6N57 - chains J and L of the 7 polymer chains in the assembly; structure by electron microscopy, 3.70 A resolution.

== Chain J ==
Molecule: DNA-directed RNA polymerase subunit beta'
Source organism: Escherichia coli
Notes: EC 2.7.7.6
Reference sequence: P0A8T7 (RPOC_ECOLI); numbering as in UniProt (aligned over 2-1407)
Amino-acid sequence (1430 residues; each row starts with the number of its first residue):
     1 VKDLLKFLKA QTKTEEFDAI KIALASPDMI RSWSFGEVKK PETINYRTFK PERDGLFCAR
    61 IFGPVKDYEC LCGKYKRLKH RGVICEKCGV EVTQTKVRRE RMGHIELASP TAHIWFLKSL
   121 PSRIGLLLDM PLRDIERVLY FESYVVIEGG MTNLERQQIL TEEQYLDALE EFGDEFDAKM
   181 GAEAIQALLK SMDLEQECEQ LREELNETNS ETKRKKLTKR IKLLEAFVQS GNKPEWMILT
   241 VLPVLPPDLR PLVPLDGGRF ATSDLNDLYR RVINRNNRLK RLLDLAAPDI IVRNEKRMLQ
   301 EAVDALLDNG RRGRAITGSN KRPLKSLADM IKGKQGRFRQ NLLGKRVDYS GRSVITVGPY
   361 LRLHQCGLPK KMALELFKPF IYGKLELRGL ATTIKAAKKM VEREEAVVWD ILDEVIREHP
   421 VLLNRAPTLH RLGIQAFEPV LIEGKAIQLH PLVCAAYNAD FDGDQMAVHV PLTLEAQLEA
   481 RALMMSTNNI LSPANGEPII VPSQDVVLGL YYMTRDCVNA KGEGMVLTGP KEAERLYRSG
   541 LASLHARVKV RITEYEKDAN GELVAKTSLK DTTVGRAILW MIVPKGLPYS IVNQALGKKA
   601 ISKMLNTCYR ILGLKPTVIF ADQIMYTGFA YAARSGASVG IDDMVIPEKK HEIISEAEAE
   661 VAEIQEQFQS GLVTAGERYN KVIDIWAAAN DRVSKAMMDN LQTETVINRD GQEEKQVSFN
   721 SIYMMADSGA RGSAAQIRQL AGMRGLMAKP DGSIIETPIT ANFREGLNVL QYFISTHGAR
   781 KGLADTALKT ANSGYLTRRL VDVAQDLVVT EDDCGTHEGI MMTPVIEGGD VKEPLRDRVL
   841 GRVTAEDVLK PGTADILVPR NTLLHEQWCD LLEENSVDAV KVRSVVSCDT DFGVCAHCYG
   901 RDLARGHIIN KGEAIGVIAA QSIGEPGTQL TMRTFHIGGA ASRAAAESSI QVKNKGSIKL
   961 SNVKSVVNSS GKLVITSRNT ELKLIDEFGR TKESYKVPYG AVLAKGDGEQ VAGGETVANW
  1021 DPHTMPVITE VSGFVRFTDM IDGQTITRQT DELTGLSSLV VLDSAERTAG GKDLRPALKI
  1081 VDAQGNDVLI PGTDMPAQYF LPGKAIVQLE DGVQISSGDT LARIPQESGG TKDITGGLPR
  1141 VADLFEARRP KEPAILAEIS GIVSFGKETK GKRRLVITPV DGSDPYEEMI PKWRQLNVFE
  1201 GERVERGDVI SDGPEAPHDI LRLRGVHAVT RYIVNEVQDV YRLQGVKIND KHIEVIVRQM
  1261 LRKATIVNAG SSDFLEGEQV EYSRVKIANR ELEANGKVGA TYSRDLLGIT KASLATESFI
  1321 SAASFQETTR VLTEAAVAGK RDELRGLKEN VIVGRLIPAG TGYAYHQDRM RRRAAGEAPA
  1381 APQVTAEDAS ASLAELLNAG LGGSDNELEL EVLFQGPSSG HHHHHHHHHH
Disordered / not traced: 1-14, 939-947, 1127-1131, 1376-1430
Differences from the reference sequence: expression tag (1, 1408-1430)
Ion coordination: Zn2+ site 1: Cys70, Cys72, Cys85, Cys88; Mg2+: Asp460, Asp462, Asp464; Zn2+ site 2: Cys814, Cys888, Cys895, Cys898
Residues lining bound ligands: chapso (1N7): Phe935, Ile937, Leu1243, Gln1244
Swiss-Prot annotation at these positions:
  - binding site (Zn(2+)): Cys70, Cys72, Cys85, Cys88, Cys814, Cys888, Cys895, Cys898
  - binding site (Mg(2+)): Asp460, Asp462, Asp464
  - modified residue: Lys983 (N6-acetyllysine)
  - mutagenesis: Gln504 (Q504P: Resistant to antibiotics salinamide A and B), Asn690 (N690D: Resistant to antibiotics salinamide A and B), Met697 (M697V: Resistant to antibiotics salinamide A and B), Ala735 (A735T: Resistant to antibiotics salinamide A and B), Arg738 (R738C/H/P/S: Resistant to antibiotics salinamide A and B), Ala748 (A748E: Resistant to antibiotics salinamide A and B), Pro758 (P758S/T: Resistant to antibiotics salinamide A and B), Phe763 (F763C: Resistant to antibiotics salinamide A and B), Ser775 (S775A: Resistant to antibiotics salinamide A and B), Ala779 (A779T/V: Resistant to antibiotics salinamide A and B), Arg780 (R780C: Resistant to antibiotics salinamide A and B), Gly782 (G782A/C: Resistant to antibiotics salinamide A and B), 1 further mutagenesis entry in UniProt
From the paper describing this entry:
  - conformationally variable residues (helix shift): Leu788

== Chain L ==
Molecule: RNA polymerase sigma factor RpoD
Source organism: Escherichia coli
Reference sequence: Q0P6L9 (Q0P6L9_ECOLX); residue numbers follow UniProt; this construct covers 1-613
Amino-acid sequence (616 residues; row label = number of the first residue in the row; numbers below 1 keep their minus sign (Ser-2 is residue -2)):
    -2 SEFMEQNPQS QLKLLVTRGK EQGYLTYAEV NDHLPEDIVD SDQIEDIIQM INDMGIQVME
    58 EAPDADDLML AENTADEDAA EAAAQVLSSV ESEIGRTTDP VRMYMREMGT VELLTREGEI
   118 DIAKRIEDGI NQVQCSVAEY PEAITYLLEQ YDRVEAEEAR LSDLITGFVD PNAEEDLAPT
   178 ATHVGSELSQ EDLDDDEDED EEDGDDDSAD DDNSIDPELA REKFAELRAQ YVVTRDTIKA
   238 KGRSHATAQE EILKLSEVFK QFRLVPKQFD YLVNSMRVMM DRVRTQERLI MKLCVEQCKM
   298 PKKNFITLFT GNETSDTWFN AAIAMNKPWS EKLHDVSEEV HRALQKLQQI EEETGLTIEQ
   358 VKDINRRMSI GEAKARRAKK EMVEANLRLV ISIAKKYTNR GLQFLDLIQE GNIGLMKAVD
   418 KFEYRRGYKF STYATWWIRQ AITRSIADQA RTIRIPVHMI ETINKLNRIS RQMLQEMGRE
   478 PTPEELAERM LMPEDKIRKV LKIAKEPISM ETPIGDDEDS HLGDFIEDTT LELPLDSATT
   538 ESLRAATHDV LAGLTAREAK VLRMRFGIDM NTDYTLEEVG KQFDVTRERI RQIEAKALRK
   598 LRHPSRSEVL RSFLDD
Disordered / not traced: -2 to 6, 167-212, 236-241
Differences from the reference sequence: expression tag (-2 to 0)
Residues lining bound ligands:
  - chapso (1N7), molecule 1: Ile505, Pro510, Ile511, Leu519
  - chapso (1N7), molecule 2: Ile511, Asp513, Phe522

== Chain J / chain L interface ==
Pairs across the interface - 89 pairs, chain J then chain L:
  Glu42(J) - Arg451(L)  salt bridge
  Thr43(J) - Thr449(L)
  Thr43(J) - Ile450(L)
  Ile44(J) - Ile450(L)  hydrophobic
  Tyr46(J) - Arg451(L)
  Tyr46(J) - Pro453(L)
  Tyr46(J) - Ile500(L)
  Arg77(J) - Thr569(L)  hydrogen bond
  Lys79(J) - Asn568(L)
  Lys79(J) - Thr569(L)
  Leu120(J) - Asp50(L)
  Leu120(J) - Ala76(L)  hydrophobic
  Pro121(J) - Asp75(L)
  Glu142(J) - Thr94(L)  hydrogen bond
  Glu142(J) - Met100(L)
  Pro251(J) - Met507(L)
  Val253(J) - Ile523(L)  hydrophobic
  Leu255(J) - Ile523(L)  hydrophobic
  Arg259(J) - Lys502(L)
  Arg259(J) - Glu503(L)  hydrogen bond (side chain-backbone)
  Arg259(J) - Ile505(L)
  Phe260(J) - Pro504(L)
  Phe260(J) - Ile505(L)  hydrogen bond (backbone-backbone)
  Ala261(J) - Ile505(L)
  Ala261(J) - Met507(L)
  Thr262(J) - Pro504(L)
  Thr262(J) - Ile505(L)  hydrogen bond (backbone-backbone)
  Thr262(J) - Ser506(L)
  Thr262(J) - Met507(L)  hydrogen bond (backbone-backbone)
  Ser263(J) - Met507(L)
  Asp264(J) - Ser506(L)  hydrogen bond
  Asp264(J) - Glu508(L)
  Arg270(J) - Thr449(L)
  Asn274(J) - Gln446(L)
  Arg275(J) - Gln400(L)
  Arg275(J) - Asp403(L)  salt bridge
  Arg278(J) - Asp403(L)  salt bridge
  Arg278(J) - Gln406(L)
  Arg278(J) - Glu407(L)  salt bridge
  Arg278(J) - Gln446(L)
  Arg281(J) - Glu407(L)  salt bridge
  Arg281(J) - Ile410(L)
  Leu282(J) - Gln406(L)
  Leu282(J) - Ile410(L)  hydrophobic
  Ala287(J) - Met413(L)  hydrophobic
  Pro288(J) - Lys377(L)
  Ile290(J) - Tyr101(L)  hydrophobic
  Ile290(J) - Glu381(L)
  Ile290(J) - Leu384(L)  hydrophobic
  Ile291(J) - Gln406(L)
  Ile291(J) - Met413(L)  hydrophobic
  Arg293(J) - Glu104(L)  salt bridge
  Asn294(J) - Tyr101(L)
  Asn294(J) - Leu402(L)
  Asn294(J) - Ile405(L)
  Asn294(J) - Gln406(L)
  Glu295(J) - Gln406(L)
  Arg297(J) - Met100(L)
  Arg297(J) - Glu104(L)  salt bridge
  Met298(J) - Leu402(L)  hydrophobic
  Met298(J) - Asp403(L)
  Met298(J) - Gln406(L)
  Glu301(J) - Pro97(L)
  Arg312(J) - Pro97(L)
  Gly313(J) - Glu42(L)
  Gly313(J) - Asp43(L)
  Arg314(J) - Glu42(L)
  Asn320(J) - Ser506(L)
  Arg322(J) - Pro510(L)
  Gln335(J) - Asp516(L)  hydrogen bond
  Gln335(J) - His518(L)
  Thr392(J) - Val606(L)
  Thr393(J) - Ser609(L)
  Thr393(J) - Phe610(L)
  Ile394(J) - Thr536(L)
  Lys395(J) - Thr536(L)
  Lys398(J) - Leu532(L)
  Asn792(J) - Leu65(L)
  Arg799(J) - Ala68(L)
  Met932(J) - Asp64(L)
  Arg933(J) - Asp63(L)  salt bridge
  Asp1143(J) - Ala68(L)
  Arg1148(J) - Ala68(L)  hydrogen bond (side chain-backbone)
  Arg1148(J) - Glu69(L)
  Arg1148(J) - Asn70(L)
  Thr1310(J) - Asn70(L)  hydrogen bond (side chain-backbone)
  Lys1311(J) - Ala72(L)
  Lys1311(J) - Glu74(L)
  Arg1330(J) - Asp73(L)  salt bridge
Interface residues without a listed pair, chain J (67 interface residues in all): Arg47, His80, Arg81, Arg133, Tyr140, Lys219, Gly257, Arg271, Leu285, Ala286, Lys325, Tyr795, Leu1314
Interface residues without a listed pair, chain L (71 interface residues in all): Asp39, Met66, Leu67, Glu78, Ala79, Ser86, Glu90, Asp96, Val380, Asn409, Ala447, Ile452, Lys496, Lys499, Thr509, Leu519, Asp570

== In short ==
Chain J and chain L form an interface of 67 and 71 residues respectively, with 10 hydrogen bonds and 9 salt
bridges. Polar pairs include Glu42(J)-Arg451(L), Arg275(J)-Asp403(L) and Arg278(J)-Asp403(L). Chain J binds
chapso. Chain L binds chapso. The paper reports conformational variability at Leu788(J).
Chain J is DNA-directed RNA polymerase subunit beta' and chain L is RNA polymerase sigma factor RpoD, both
from Escherichia coli; the structure, Cryo-EM structure of Escherichia coli RNAP polymerase bound with TraR in
conformation I, was determined by electron microscopy (same publication as 6N58, 6OUL and 6P1K).
